Entry 3S62 (X-ray diffraction, 4.01 A resolution (low resolution: residue-level contacts below are approximate; hydrogen-bond / salt-bridge calls are withheld)); this record covers chains L and H.

[Chain L]
Molecule: Fab fragment of antibody 2A8, Light chain
From: Mus musculus
Notes: antibody fragment or engineered binder
Chain sequence (213 residues; each row starts with the number of its first residue):
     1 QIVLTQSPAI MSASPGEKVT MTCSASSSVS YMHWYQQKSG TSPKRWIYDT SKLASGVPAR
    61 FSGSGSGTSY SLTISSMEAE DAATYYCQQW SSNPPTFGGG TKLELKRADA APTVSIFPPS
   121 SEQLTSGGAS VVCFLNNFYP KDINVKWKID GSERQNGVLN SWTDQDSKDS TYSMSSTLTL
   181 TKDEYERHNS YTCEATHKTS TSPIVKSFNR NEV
Not modelled in the structure: 212-213
Disulfides: C23-C87, C133-C193

[Chain H]
Molecule: Fab fragment of antibody 2A8, Heavy chain
From: Mus musculus
Notes: antibody fragment or engineered binder
Chain sequence (216 residues; row label = number of the first residue in the row):
     1 QVQLQQPGAE LVKPGASVKL SCKASGYTFT SYWMHWVKQR PGQGLEWIGM IHPHSGSTNY
    61 NEKFKSKATL TVDKSSSTAY MQLSSLTSED SAVYYCARGA DVAYWGQGTL VTVSAAKTTP
   121 PSVYPLAPGS AAQTNSMVTL GCLVKGYFPE PVTVTWNSGS LSSGVHTFPA VLQSDLYTLS
   181 SSVTVPSSTW PSETVTCNVA HPASSTKVDK KIVPRD
Not modelled in the structure: 1
Disulfides: C22-C96, C142-C197

[Interface between chain L and chain H]
Pairs across the interface - 61 pairs, chain L then chain H:
  Y35(L) with V102(H); A103(H)
  Q37(L) with Q39(H)
  S42(L) with Y95(H); G106(H); Q107(H); G108(H)
  P43(L) with W105(H)
  R45(L) with V102(H); A103(H); Y104(H)
  Y48(L) with D101(H)
  D49(L) with D101(H)
  Y86(L) with Q39(H); Q43(H); G44(H)
  W90(L) with A100(H); D101(H)
  P94(L) with N61(H)
  P95(L) with W47(H)
  F97(L) with V37(H); L45(H)
  S115(L) with Q133(H); T139(H)
  I116(L) with Q133(H)
  F117(L) with L126(H); A127(H); P128(H); Q133(H); T139(H); L140(H)
  P119(L) with D216(H)
  S120(L) with Y124(H); P125(H)
  S121(L) with D216(H)
  E122(L) with K210(H)
  Q123(L) with Y124(H); K145(H)
  G128(L) with K145(H)
  S130(L) with K145(H)
  V132(L) with L126(H)
  F134(L) with L126(H); F168(H); S181(H); S182(H)
  N136(L) with H166(H)
  N137(L) with H166(H)
  N160(L) with V171(H)
  S161(L) with P169(H); V171(H)
  W162(L) with P169(H)
  T163(L) with T167(H)
  D166(L) with H166(H)
  D169(L) with H166(H)
  S173(L) with F168(H)
  M174(L) with F168(H)
  S175(L) with F168(H); S180(H)
  T179(L) with K145(H)
  K206(L) with A132(H); Q133(H)
Other interface residues (no listed pair), chain L (41 interface residues in all): H33, S126, L159, K168
Other interface residues (no listed pair), chain H (41 interface residues in all): E46, V123, S162, Q173

[Overview]
The chain L/chain H interface involves 41 residues from each chain.
Chain L is Fab fragment of antibody 2A8, Light chain and chain H is Fab fragment of antibody 2A8, Heavy chain,
both from Mus musculus; the structure, Structure of Fab fragment of malaria transmission blocking antibody 2A8
against P. vivax P25 protein, was determined by X-ray diffraction.
